PDB entry 8P52 | electron microscopy, 3.60 A resolution | chain A

Chain A:
Name: Toxin protein
From: Photorhabdus luminescens
UniProtKB: Q8KT65 (Q8KT65_PHOLU); residues 1-2929 here = UniProt positions 1-2929
Sequence (2971 residues; numbered -31 to 2939; the number before each row is that of its first residue; numbers below 1 keep their minus sign (Met-31 is residue -31)):
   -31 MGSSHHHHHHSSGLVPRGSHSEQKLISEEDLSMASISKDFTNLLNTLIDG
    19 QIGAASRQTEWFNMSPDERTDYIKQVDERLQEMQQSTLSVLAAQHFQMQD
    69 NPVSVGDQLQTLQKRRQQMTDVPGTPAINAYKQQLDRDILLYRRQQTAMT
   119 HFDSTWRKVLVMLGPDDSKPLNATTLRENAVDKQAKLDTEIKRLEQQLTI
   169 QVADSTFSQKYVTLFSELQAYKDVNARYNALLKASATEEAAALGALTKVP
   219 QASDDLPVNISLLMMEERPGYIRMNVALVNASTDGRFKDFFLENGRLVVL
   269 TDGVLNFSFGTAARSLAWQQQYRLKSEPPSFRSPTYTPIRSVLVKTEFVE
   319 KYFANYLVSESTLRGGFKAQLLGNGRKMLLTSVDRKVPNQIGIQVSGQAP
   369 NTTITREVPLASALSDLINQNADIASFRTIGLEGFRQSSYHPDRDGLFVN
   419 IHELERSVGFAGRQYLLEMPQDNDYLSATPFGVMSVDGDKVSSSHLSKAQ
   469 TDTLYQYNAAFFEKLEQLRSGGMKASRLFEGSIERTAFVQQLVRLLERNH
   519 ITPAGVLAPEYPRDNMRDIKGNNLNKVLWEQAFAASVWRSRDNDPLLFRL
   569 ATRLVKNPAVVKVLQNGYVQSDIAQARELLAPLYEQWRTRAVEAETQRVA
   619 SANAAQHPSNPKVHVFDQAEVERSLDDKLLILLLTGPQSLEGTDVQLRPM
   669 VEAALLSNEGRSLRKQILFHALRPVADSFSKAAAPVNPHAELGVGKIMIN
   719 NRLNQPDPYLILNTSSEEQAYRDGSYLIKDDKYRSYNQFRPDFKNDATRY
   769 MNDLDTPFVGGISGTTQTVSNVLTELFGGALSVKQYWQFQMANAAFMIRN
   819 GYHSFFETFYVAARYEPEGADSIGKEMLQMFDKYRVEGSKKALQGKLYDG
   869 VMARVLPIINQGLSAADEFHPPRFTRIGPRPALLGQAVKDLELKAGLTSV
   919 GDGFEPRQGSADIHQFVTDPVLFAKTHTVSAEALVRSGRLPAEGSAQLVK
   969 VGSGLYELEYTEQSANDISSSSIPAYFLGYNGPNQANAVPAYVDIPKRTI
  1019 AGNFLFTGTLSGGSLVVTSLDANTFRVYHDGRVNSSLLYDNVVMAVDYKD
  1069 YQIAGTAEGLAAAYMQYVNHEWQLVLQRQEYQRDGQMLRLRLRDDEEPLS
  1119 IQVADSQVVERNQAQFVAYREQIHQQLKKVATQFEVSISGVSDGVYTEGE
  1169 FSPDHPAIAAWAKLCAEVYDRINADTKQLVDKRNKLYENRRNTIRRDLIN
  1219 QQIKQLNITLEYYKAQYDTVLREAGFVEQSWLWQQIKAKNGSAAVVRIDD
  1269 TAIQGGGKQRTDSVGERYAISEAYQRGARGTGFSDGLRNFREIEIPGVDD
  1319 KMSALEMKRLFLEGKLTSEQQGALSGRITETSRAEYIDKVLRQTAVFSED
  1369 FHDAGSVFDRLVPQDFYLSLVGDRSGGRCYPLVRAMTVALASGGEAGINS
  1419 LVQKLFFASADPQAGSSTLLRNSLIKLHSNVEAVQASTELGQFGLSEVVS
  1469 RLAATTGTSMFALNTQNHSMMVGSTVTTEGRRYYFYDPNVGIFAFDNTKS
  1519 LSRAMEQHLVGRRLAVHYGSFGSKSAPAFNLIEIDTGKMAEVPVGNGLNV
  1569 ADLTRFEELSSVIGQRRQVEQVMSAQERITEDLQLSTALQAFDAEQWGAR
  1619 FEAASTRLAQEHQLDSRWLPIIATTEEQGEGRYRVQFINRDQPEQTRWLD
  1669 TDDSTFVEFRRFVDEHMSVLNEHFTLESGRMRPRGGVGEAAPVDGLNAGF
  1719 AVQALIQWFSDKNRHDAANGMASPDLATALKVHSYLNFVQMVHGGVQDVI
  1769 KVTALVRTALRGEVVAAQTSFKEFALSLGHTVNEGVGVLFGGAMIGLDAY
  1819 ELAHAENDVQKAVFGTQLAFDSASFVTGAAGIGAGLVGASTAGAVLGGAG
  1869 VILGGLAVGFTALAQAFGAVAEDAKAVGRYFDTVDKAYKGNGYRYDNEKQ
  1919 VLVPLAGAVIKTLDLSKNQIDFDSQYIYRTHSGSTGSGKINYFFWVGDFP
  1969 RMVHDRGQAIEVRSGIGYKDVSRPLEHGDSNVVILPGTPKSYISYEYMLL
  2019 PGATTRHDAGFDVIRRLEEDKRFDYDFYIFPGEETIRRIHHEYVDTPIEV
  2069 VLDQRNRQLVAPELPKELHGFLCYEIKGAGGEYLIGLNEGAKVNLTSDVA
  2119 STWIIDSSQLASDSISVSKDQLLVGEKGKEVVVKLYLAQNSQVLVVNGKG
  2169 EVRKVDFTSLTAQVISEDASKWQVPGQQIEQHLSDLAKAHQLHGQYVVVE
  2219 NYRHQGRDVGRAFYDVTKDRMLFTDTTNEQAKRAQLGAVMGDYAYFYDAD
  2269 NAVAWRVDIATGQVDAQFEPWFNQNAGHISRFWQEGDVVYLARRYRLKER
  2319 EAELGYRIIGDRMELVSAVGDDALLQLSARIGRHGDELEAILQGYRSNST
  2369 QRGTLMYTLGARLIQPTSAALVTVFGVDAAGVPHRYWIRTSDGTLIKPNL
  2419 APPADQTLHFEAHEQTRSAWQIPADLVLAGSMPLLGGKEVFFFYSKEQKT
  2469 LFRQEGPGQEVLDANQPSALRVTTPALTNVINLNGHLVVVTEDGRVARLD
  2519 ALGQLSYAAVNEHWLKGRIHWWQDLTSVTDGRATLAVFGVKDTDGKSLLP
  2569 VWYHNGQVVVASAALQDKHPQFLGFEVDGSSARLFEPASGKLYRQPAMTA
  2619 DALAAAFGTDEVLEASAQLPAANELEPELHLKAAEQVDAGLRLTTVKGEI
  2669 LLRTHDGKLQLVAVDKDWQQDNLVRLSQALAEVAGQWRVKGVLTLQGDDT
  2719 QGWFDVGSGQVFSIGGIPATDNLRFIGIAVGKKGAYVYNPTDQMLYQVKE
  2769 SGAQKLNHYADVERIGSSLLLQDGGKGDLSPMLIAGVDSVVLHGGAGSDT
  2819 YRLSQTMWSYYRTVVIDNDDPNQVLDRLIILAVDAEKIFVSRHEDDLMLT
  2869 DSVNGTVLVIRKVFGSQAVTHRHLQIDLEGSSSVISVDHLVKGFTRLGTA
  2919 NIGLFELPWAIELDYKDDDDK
Not modelled in the structure: -31 to 3, 910-923, 2932-2939
Sequence notes: initiating methionine (-31); expression tag (-30 to 0, 2930-2939)
Reported in the primary citation:
  - catalytic residues: Cys1397
  - mutagenesis - C1397A: abolished catalytic activity
  - post-translational modification sites: Lys912, Ile1271 to Gly1274
  - mutagenesis - R957A: abolished catalytic activity on Arf3
  - mutagenesis - Y1286S: increased catalytic activity on Arf3
  - mutagenesis - K907DEL, D908DEL, R957A, L1359G, R1360G: decreased catalytic activity

Summary:
The paper reports the catalytic residue Cys1397; K907DEL, D908DEL and R957A, among others, reduce catalytic
activity; 7 substitutions were tested in all.
Chain A is Toxin protein (Photorhabdus luminescens); the structure, Photorhabdus luminescens Makes
caterpillars floppy (Mcf) toxin, was determined by electron microscopy (same publication as 8P50 and 8P51).
